8T4M - chains D and C of the 4 polymer chains in the assembly; structure by electron microscopy, 3.16 A resolution.

# Chain D (and C)
Molecule: Potassium/sodium hyperpolarization-activated cyclic nucleotide-gated channel 1
Source organism: Homo sapiens
Notes: chain C of this document is another copy of the same molecule, construct and numbering; everything in this record applies to it too
UniProtKB: O60741 (HCN1_HUMAN); residue numbers follow UniProt; this construct covers 1-890
Sequence (890 residues; numbered 1 to 890; the number before each row is that of its first residue):
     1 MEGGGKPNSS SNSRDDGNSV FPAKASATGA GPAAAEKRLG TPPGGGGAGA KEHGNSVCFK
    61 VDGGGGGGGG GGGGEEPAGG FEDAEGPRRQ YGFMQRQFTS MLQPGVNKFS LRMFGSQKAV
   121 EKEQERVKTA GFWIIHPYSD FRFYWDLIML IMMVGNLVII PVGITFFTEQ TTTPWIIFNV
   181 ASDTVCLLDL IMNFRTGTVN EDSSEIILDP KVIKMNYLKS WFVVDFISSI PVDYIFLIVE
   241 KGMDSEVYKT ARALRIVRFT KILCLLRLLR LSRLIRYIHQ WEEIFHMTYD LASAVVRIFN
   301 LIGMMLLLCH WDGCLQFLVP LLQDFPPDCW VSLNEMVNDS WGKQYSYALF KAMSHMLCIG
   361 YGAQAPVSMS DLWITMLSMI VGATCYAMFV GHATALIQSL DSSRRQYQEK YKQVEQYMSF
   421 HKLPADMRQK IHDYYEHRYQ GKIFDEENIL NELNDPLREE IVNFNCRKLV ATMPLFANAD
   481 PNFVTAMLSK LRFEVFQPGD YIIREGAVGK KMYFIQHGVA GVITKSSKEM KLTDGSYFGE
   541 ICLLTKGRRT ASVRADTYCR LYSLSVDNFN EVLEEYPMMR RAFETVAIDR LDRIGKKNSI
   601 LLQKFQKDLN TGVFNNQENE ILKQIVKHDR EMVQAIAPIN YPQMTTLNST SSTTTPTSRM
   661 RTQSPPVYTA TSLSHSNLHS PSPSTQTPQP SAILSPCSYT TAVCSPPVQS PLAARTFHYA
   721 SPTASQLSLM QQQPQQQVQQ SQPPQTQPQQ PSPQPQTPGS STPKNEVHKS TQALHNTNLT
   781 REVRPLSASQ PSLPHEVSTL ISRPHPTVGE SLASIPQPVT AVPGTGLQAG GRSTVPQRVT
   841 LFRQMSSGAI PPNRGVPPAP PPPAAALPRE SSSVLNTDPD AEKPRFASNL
Not modelled in the structure: 1-93, 243-251, 636-890
Construct notes: engineered mutation Cys186 (Phe in O60741), Cys264 (Ser in O60741)
Residues lining bound ligands: adenosine-3',5'-cyclic-monophosphate (CMP): Ile503, Val522, Met530, Leu532, Tyr537, Phe538, Gly539, Glu540, Ile541, Cys542, Arg549, Thr550, Ala551, Val553, Arg590, Arg593, Ile594, Val633
UniProt features mapped onto this chain:
  - motif: Cys358 to Gly362 (Selectivity filter)
  - binding site (3',5'-cyclic AMP): Gly539, Glu540, Cys542, Arg549, Thr550, Arg590, Arg593
  - glycosylation: Asn338 (N-linked (GlcNAc...) asparagine)
  - natural variant: Gly47 (G47V: In DEE24), Gly72 to Gly74 (deletion), Glu85 (E85A: In GEFSP10; uncertain significance), Ser100 (S100F: In DEE24), Phe143 (F143Y: In DEE24; uncertain significance), Met153 (M153I: In DEE24), Leu157 (L157V: In GEFSP10; uncertain significance), Thr171 (T171R: In GEFSP10; uncertain significance), Thr172 (T172P: In GEFSP10; uncertain significance), Met243 (M243R: In GEFSP10), Thr260 (T260I: In GEFSP10; uncertain significance), Lys261 (K261E: In DEE24; uncertain significance), 17 further natural variant entries in UniProt

# Chain D / chain C interface
Contacting residue pairs (99):
  Lys108(D) - Glu436(C)  salt bridge
  Leu111(D) - His437(C)
  Arg112(D) - Glu436(C)  salt bridge
  Arg112(D) - Gln440(C)  hydrogen bond (side chain-backbone)
  Arg112(D) - Gly441(C)
  Gly115(D) - His517(C)
  Ser116(D) - His517(C)  hydrogen bond (backbone-side chain)
  Ser116(D) - Thr557(C)
  His286(D) - Arg404(C)
  Met287(D) - Gln440(C)
  Leu291(D) - Gln408(C)  hydrogen bond (backbone-side chain)
  Ser293(D) - Asp401(C)
  Ser293(D) - Arg404(C)
  Arg297(D) - Leu400(C)
  Arg297(D) - Asp401(C)
  Cys358(D) - Leu357(C)  hydrogen bond (side chain-backbone)
  Cys358(D) - Cys358(C)
  Cys358(D) - Ile359(C)  hydrophobic
  Gly360(D) - Ile359(C)
  Tyr361(D) - Phe350(C)  hydrophobic
  Tyr361(D) - Ser354(C)
  Tyr361(D) - Ile359(C)  hydrophobic
  Tyr361(D) - Tyr361(C)  hydrogen bond (side chain-backbone)
  Ala365(D) - Gly362(C)
  Pro366(D) - Tyr347(C)
  Pro366(D) - Phe350(C)
  Val367(D) - Lys343(C)  hydrogen bond (backbone-side chain)
  Met369(D) - Ser346(C)
  Leu372(D) - Lys343(C)
  Leu372(D) - Tyr347(C)  hydrophobic
  Leu372(D) - Phe350(C)  hydrophobic
  Trp373(D) - Ser346(C)  hydrogen bond
  Met376(D) - Leu349(C)  hydrophobic
  Met376(D) - Phe350(C)  hydrophobic
  Met376(D) - Met353(C)  hydrophobic
  Met379(D) - Met353(C)  hydrophobic
  Met379(D) - Leu357(C)
  Met379(D) - Ile359(C)  hydrophobic
  Ile380(D) - Met353(C)  hydrophobic
  Ala383(D) - Leu357(C)  hydrophobic
  Ala383(D) - Tyr386(C)  hydrogen bond (backbone-side chain)
  Tyr386(D) - Tyr386(C)
  Ala387(D) - Tyr386(C)
  Ala387(D) - Phe389(C)  hydrophobic
  Met388(D) - Ala393(C)  hydrophobic
  Val390(D) - Val390(C)  hydrophobic
  Gly391(D) - Thr394(C)
  His392(D) - Ile397(C)
  Thr394(D) - Thr394(C)
  Gln398(D) - Gln398(C)  hydrogen bond
  Ser399(D) - Lys412(C)  hydrogen bond (backbone-side chain)
  Leu400(D) - Lys412(C)
  Ser402(D) - Lys412(C)  hydrogen bond
  Ser403(D) - Gln416(C)
  Gln406(D) - Glu409(C)
  Gln406(D) - Gln413(C)  hydrogen bond
  Arg438(D) - Phe420(C)
  Gln440(D) - Phe420(C)
  Lys442(D) - Gln416(C)
  Lys442(D) - Phe420(C)
  Ile443(D) - Gln413(C)
  Ile443(D) - Gln416(C)  hydrogen bond (backbone-side chain)
  Phe444(D) - Tyr417(C)  hydrophobic
  Phe444(D) - Phe420(C)  hydrophobic
  Glu446(D) - Tyr417(C)
  Glu446(D) - His421(C)
  Ile449(D) - Val414(C)  hydrophobic
  Ile449(D) - Tyr417(C)  hydrophobic
  Leu450(D) - Tyr417(C)
  Glu452(D) - Lys410(C)
  Glu452(D) - Tyr434(C)  hydrogen bond (backbone-side chain)
  Glu452(D) - Tyr435(C)  hydrogen bond
  Glu452(D) - Tyr439(C)  hydrogen bond
  Leu453(D) - Tyr434(C)  hydrophobic
  Leu453(D) - Tyr435(C)  hydrophobic
  Asn454(D) - Tyr434(C)
  Asn454(D) - Val495(C)  hydrogen bond (side chain-backbone)
  Asp455(D) - Tyr513(C)
  Pro456(D) - Phe496(C)
  Pro456(D) - Tyr501(C)
  Leu457(D) - Lys430(C)
  Leu457(D) - Ile431(C)  hydrophobic
  Leu457(D) - Tyr434(C)  hydrophobic
  Leu457(D) - Gln497(C)
  Glu459(D) - Arg504(C)  salt bridge
  Glu460(D) - Lys430(C)
  Glu460(D) - Asp500(C)
  Ile461(D) - Tyr417(C)
  Ile461(D) - Ile431(C)  hydrophobic
  Phe464(D) - Lys422(C)
  Phe464(D) - Leu423(C)  hydrophobic
  Phe464(D) - Pro424(C)
  Asn465(D) - His421(C)
  Asn482(D) - Glu505(C)  hydrogen bond (side chain-backbone)
  Asn482(D) - Gly506(C)
  Asn482(D) - Ala507(C)
  Glu571(D) - Lys510(C)  salt bridge
  Glu575(D) - Val508(C)
  Glu575(D) - Arg548(C)  hydrogen bond (backbone-side chain)
Also at the interface, not in a pair above, chain D (71 interface residues in all): Ala119, His355, Ile359, Ser368, Thr375, Thr384, Ala395, Arg405, Tyr439, Asp445, Phe493, Tyr562, Tyr576
Also at the interface, not in a pair above, chain C (67 interface residues in all): Gly360, Ala363, Ser419, Met427, Glu494, Ile502, Tyr558, Arg560

# Summary
71 residues of chain D and 67 residues of chain C are in contact; the contacts include 19 hydrogen bonds and 4
salt bridges. Polar contacts include Lys108(D)-Glu436(C), Arg112(D)-Glu436(C) and Glu459(D)-Arg504(C). Bound
to chain D: adenosine-3',5'-cyclic-monophosphate.
Both chains are Potassium/sodium hyperpolarization-activated cyclic nucleotide-gated channel 1 (Homo sapiens).
Entry 8T4M (Closed human HCN1 F186C S264C bound to cAMP, reconstituted in LMNG + SPL) was determined by
electron microscopy (same publication as 8T50 and 8T4Y).
